Entry 2XC9 (X-ray diffraction, 2.20 A resolution); this record covers chains A and T of the 3 polymer chains in the assembly.

Chain A:
Protein: DNA polymerase IV
From: Sulfolobus solfataricus
Notes: EC 2.7.7.7
Reference sequence: Q97W02 (DPO42_SULSO); residues 1-352 here = UniProt positions 1-352
Chain sequence (358 residues; numbered -5 to 352; the number before each row is that of its first residue; numbers below 1 keep their minus sign (His-5 is residue -5)):
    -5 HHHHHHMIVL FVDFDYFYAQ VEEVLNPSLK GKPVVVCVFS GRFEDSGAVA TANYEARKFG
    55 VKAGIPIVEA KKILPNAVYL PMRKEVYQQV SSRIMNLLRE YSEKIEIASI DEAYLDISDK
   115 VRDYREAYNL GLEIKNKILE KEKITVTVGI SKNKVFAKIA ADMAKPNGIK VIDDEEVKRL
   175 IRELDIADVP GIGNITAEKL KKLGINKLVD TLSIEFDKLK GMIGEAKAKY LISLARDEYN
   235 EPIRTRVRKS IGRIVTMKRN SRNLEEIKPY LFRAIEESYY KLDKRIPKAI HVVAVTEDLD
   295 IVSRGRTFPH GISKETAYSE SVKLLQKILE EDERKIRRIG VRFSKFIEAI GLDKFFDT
Unresolved in the structure: -5 to 0, 343-352
Differences from the reference sequence: expression tag (-5 to 0)
UniProt features mapped onto this chain:
  - active site: Glu106
  - binding site (Mg(2+)): Asp7, Asp105
  - site: Tyr12 (Substrate discrimination)
  - mutagenesis: Asp105 to Glu106 (Loss of function), Glu342 to Thr352 (Almost complete loss of interaction with PCNA)
What the authors report for this chain:
  - catalytic residues: Asp7, Asp105, Glu106

Chain T:
Molecule: 18-nt DNA strand
Sequence (18 nucleotides; each row starts with the number of its first residue):
     1 TCACXGAATC CTTCCCCC
Unresolved in the structure: 1
Modified / non-standard residues: GNE (1,N2-ethenoguanine) at position 5

How chain A and chain T interact:
Contacting residue pairs (34; chain A residue first):
  Val32(A) - GNE_5(T)  phosphate contact
  Val32(A) - DG6(T)  phosphate contact
  Ser34(A) - GNE_5(T)  hydrogen bond to the phosphate
  Ala42(A) - DC4(T)  base contact
  Gly58(A) - DC2(T)  phosphate contact
  Gly58(A) - DA3(T)  phosphate contact
  Gly58(A) - DC4(T)  base contact
  Ile59(A) - DC2(T)  hydrogen bond to the phosphate
  Ile59(A) - DA3(T)  phosphate contact
  Pro60(A) - DC2(T)  phosphate contact
  Pro60(A) - DA3(T)  phosphate contact
  Gly218(A) - DT12(T)  phosphate contact
  Ala220(A) - DC11(T)  phosphate contact
  Lys221(A) - DC10(T)  phosphate contact
  Lys221(A) - DC11(T)  salt bridge to the phosphate
  Arg242(A) - DA8(T)  salt bridge to the phosphate
  Arg242(A) - DT9(T)  salt bridge to the phosphate
  Lys243(A) - DT9(T)  hydrogen bond to the phosphate
  Ser244(A) - DA8(T)  sugar contact
  Ser244(A) - DT9(T)  hydrogen bond to the phosphate
  Ile245(A) - DA8(T)  phosphate contact
  Gly246(A) - DA8(T)  hydrogen bond to the phosphate
  Arg247(A) - DG6(T)  salt bridge to the phosphate
  Arg247(A) - DA7(T)  salt bridge to the phosphate
  Ile248(A) - DG6(T)  phosphate contact
  Ile248(A) - DA7(T)  hydrogen bond to the phosphate
  Thr250(A) - GNE_5(T)  sugar contact
  Thr250(A) - DG6(T)  hydrogen bond to the phosphate
  Arg331(A) - GNE_5(T)  salt bridge to the phosphate
  Arg332(A) - GNE_5(T)  salt bridge to the phosphate
  Arg332(A) - DG6(T)  phosphate contact
  Arg336(A) - DA7(T)  sugar contact
  Arg336(A) - DA8(T)  salt bridge to the phosphate
  Arg336(A) - DT9(T)  base contact
Other interface residues (no listed pair), chain A (26 interface residues in all): Arg36, Gly41, Ile217, Val241, Val249, Leu293

Overview:
Chain A and chain T form an interface of 26 and 11 residues respectively; the contacts include 7 hydrogen
bonds and 8 salt bridges. Polar contacts include Ser34(A)-GNE_5(T), Ile59(A)-DC2(T) and Lys243(A)-DT9(T). The
paper reports catalytic residues Asp7(A), Asp105(A) and Glu106(A).
Chain A is DNA polymerase IV (Sulfolobus solfataricus) and chain T is an 18-nt DNA strand; the structure,
Binary complex of sulfolobus solfataricus DPO4 DNA polymerase and 1, N2-ethenoguanine modified DNA, magnesium
form, was determined by X-ray diffraction together with 2XCA and 2XCP from the same study.
